PDB entry 5K3F | X-ray diffraction, 1.54 A resolution | chains A and B

[Chain A]
Molecule: Fluoroacetate dehalogenase
From: Rhodopseudomonas palustris (strain ATCC BAA-98 / CGA009)
Notes: EC 3.8.1.3
Reference sequence: Q6NAM1 (DEHA_RHOPA); numbering as in UniProt (aligned over 1-302)
Chain sequence (306 residues; row label = number of the first residue in the row; numbers below 1 keep their minus sign (Gly-1 is residue -1)):
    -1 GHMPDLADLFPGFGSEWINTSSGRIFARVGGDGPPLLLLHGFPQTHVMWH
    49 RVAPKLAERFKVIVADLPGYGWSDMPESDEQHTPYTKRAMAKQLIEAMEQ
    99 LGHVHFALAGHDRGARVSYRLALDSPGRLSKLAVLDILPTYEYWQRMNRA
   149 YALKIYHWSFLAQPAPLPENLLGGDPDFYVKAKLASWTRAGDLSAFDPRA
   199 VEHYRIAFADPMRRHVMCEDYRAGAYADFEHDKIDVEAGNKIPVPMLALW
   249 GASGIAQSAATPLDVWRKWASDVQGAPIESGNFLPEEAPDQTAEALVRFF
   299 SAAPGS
Not modelled in the structure: -1 to 3, 301-304
Modified positions: Asp110 (aspartic acid-4-carboxymethyl ester; ASB)
Sequence notes: expression tag (-1 to 0, 303-304); engineered mutation Asn280 (His in Q6NAM1)
UniProt features mapped onto this chain:
  - binding site (fluoroacetate): Arg111, Arg114, His155, Trp156, Tyr219
  - site: Asp134 (Important for enzyme activity)
  - mutagenesis: Phe40 (F40A: Reduced catalytic rate. Minor effect on substrate affinity), His155 (H155N: Reduced catalytic rate with fluoroacetate, but increased catalytic rate with chloroacetate. Minor effect on substrate affinity), Trp156 (W156H: Reduced catalytic rate. Reduced substrate affinity), Trp185 (W185F: Reduced catalytic rate. Minor effect on substrate affinity), Tyr219 (Y219F: Reduced catalytic rate. Minor effect on substrate affinity)
What the authors report for this chain:
  - catalytic residues: His155, Trp156, Tyr219 (citing earlier work)

[Chain B]
Molecule: Fluoroacetate dehalogenase
From: Rhodopseudomonas palustris (strain ATCC BAA-98 / CGA009)
Notes: EC 3.8.1.3
Reference sequence: Q6NAM1 (DEHA_RHOPA); residues 1-302 here = UniProt positions 1-302
Chain sequence (306 residues; numbered -1 to 304; the number before each row is that of its first residue; numbers below 1 keep their minus sign (Gly-1 is residue -1)):
    -1 GHMPDLADLFPGFGSEWINTSSGRIFARVGGDGPPLLLLHGFPQTHVMWH
    49 RVAPKLAERFKVIVADLPGYGWSDMPESDEQHTPYTKRAMAKQLIEAMEQ
    99 LGHVHFALAGHDRGARVSYRLALDSPGRLSKLAVLDILPTYEYWQRMNRA
   149 YALKIYHWSFLAQPAPLPENLLGGDPDFYVKAKLASWTRAGDLSAFDPRA
   199 VEHYRIAFADPMRRHVMCEDYRAGAYADFEHDKIDVEAGNKIPVPMLALW
   249 GASGIAQSAATPLDVWRKWASDVQGAPIESGNFLPEEAPDQTAEALVRFF
   299 SAAPGS
Not modelled in the structure: -1 to 2, 253-256, 300-304
Sequence notes: expression tag (-1 to 0, 303-304); engineered mutation Asn280 (His in Q6NAM1)
UniProt features mapped onto this chain:
  - active site: Asp110 (Nucleophile)
  - binding site (fluoroacetate): Arg111, Arg114, His155, Trp156, Tyr219
  - site: Asp134 (Important for enzyme activity)
  - mutagenesis: Phe40 (F40A: Reduced catalytic rate. Minor effect on substrate affinity), Asp110 (D110N: Loss of enzyme activity), His155 (H155N: Reduced catalytic rate with fluoroacetate, but increased catalytic rate with chloroacetate. Minor effect on substrate affinity), Trp156 (W156H: Reduced catalytic rate. Reduced substrate affinity), Trp185 (W185F: Reduced catalytic rate. Minor effect on substrate affinity), Tyr219 (Y219F: Reduced catalytic rate. Minor effect on substrate affinity)

[How chain A and chain B interact]
Residue-residue contacts - 43 pairs, chain A then chain B:
  Trp142(A) - Arg147(B)
  Met145(A) - Met145(B)
  Met145(A) - Asn146(B)
  Met145(A) - Arg147(B)
  Met145(A) - Ala150(B)  hydrophobic
  Asn146(A) - Met145(B)  hydrogen bond (backbone-backbone)
  Arg147(A) - Trp142(B)
  Arg147(A) - Met145(B)
  Arg147(A) - Ala223(B)  hydrogen bond (side chain-backbone)
  Arg147(A) - Tyr224(B)
  Arg147(A) - Phe227(B)
  Ala150(A) - Met145(B)  hydrophobic
  Ala150(A) - Ser157(B)
  Leu151(A) - Ala160(B)  hydrophobic
  Leu151(A) - Gln161(B)  hydrogen bond (backbone-side chain)
  Leu151(A) - Ala223(B)  hydrophobic
  Leu151(A) - Tyr224(B)
  Tyr154(A) - Phe158(B)  hydrophobic
  Tyr154(A) - Gln161(B)
  Tyr154(A) - Leu165(B)
  Ser157(A) - Ala150(B)  hydrogen bond (side chain-backbone)
  Phe158(A) - Tyr154(B)  hydrophobic
  Phe158(A) - Phe158(B)  hydrophobic
  Ala160(A) - Leu151(B)  hydrophobic
  Gln161(A) - Leu151(B)  hydrogen bond (side chain-backbone)
  Gln161(A) - Tyr154(B)
  Pro164(A) - Phe176(B)  hydrophobic
  Leu165(A) - Tyr154(B)
  Leu165(A) - Lys181(B)
  Asn168(A) - Phe176(B)
  Leu169(A) - Leu169(B)
  Leu169(A) - Leu170(B)  hydrophobic
  Leu169(A) - Tyr177(B)  hydrophobic
  Asp173(A) - Asn168(B)  hydrogen bond
  Phe176(A) - Pro164(B)  hydrophobic
  Phe176(A) - Asn168(B)
  Tyr177(A) - Leu169(B)  hydrophobic
  Lys181(A) - Leu165(B)
  Ala223(A) - Arg147(B)  hydrogen bond (backbone-side chain)
  Ala223(A) - Leu151(B)  hydrophobic
  Tyr224(A) - Arg147(B)
  Tyr224(A) - Leu151(B)
  Phe227(A) - Arg147(B)
Also at the interface, not in a pair above, chain A (26 interface residues in all): Trp156, Leu170, Gly172, Glu228
Also at the interface, not in a pair above, chain B (25 interface residues in all): Trp156, Gly172, Glu228

[Overview]
Chain A and chain B form an interface of 26 and 25 residues respectively; the contacts include 7 hydrogen
bonds. Polar pairs include Arg147(A)-Ala223(B), Leu151(A)-Gln161(B) and Ser157(A)-Ala150(B). From the paper:
catalytic residues His155(A), Trp156(A) and Tyr219(A).
Chain A is Fluoroacetate dehalogenase and chain B is Fluoroacetate dehalogenase, both from Rhodopseudomonas
palustris (strain ATCC BAA-98 / CGA009); the structure, Crystal Structure of the Fluoroacetate Dehalogenase
RPA1163 - His280Asn/Fluoroacetate - Cocrystallized - Single Protomer Reacted with ..., was determined by X-ray
diffraction.
